Entry 1SA3 (X-ray diffraction, 1.95 A resolution); this record covers chains D and A of the 3 polymer chains in the assembly.

== Chain D ==
Molecule: 10-nt DNA strand
Sequence (10 nucleotides; each row starts with the number of its first residue):
    11 CCCCCGGGGG
Unresolved in the structure: 11

== Chain A ==
Name: Type II restriction enzyme MspI
Organism: Moraxella sp
Notes: EC 3.1.21.4
UniProt: P11405 (T2M1_MORSP); residue numbers follow UniProt; this construct covers 1-262
Sequence (262 residues; each row starts with the number of its first residue):
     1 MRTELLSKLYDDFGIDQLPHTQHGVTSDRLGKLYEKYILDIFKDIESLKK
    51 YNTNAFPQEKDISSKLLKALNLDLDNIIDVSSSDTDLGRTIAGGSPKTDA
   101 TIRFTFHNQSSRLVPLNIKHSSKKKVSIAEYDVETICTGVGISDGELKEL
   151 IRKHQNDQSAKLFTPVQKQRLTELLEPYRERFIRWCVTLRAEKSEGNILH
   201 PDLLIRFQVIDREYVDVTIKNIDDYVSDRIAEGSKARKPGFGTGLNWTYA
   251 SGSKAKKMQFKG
Metal / ion sites: Na+: Glu35, Asp84, Asp99
Reported in the primary citation:
  - binding site for the 10-nt DNA strand: Ser27, Ser127, Glu130, Gly252, Lys261
  - binding site for the 10-nt DNA strand (chain D): Asp28, Thr248, Tyr249, Ser251
  - catalytic residues: Asp99, Asn117 (proposed by the authors, not directly observed)
  - catalytic residues: Lys119

== Interface between chain D and chain A ==
Pairs across the interface (16):
  DC12(D) - Asn246(A)  base contact
  DC13(D) - Ser159(A)  phosphate contact
  DC13(D) - Ala160(A)  hydrogen bond to the phosphate
  DC13(D) - Lys161(A)  hydrogen bond to the phosphate
  DC13(D) - Thr248(A)  base contact
  DC14(D) - Ser159(A)  phosphate contact
  DC14(D) - Lys161(A)  salt bridge to the phosphate
  DC14(D) - Thr248(A)  hydrogen bond to the base
  DC14(D) - Tyr249(A)  base contact
  DC15(D) - Tyr249(A)  hydrogen bond to the base
  DC15(D) - Ser251(A)  base contact
  DC15(D) - Gln259(A)  hydrogen bond to the base
  DG16(D) - Ser251(A)  hydrogen bond to the base
  DG17(D) - Gly24(A)  phosphate contact
  DG18(D) - Val25(A)  phosphate contact
  DG18(D) - Asp28(A)  sugar contact
Other interface residues (no listed pair), chain A (15 interface residues in all): Gln22, His154, Gln158, Lys261

== Summary ==
Chain D and chain A form an interface of 7 and 15 residues respectively; the contacts include 6 hydrogen bonds
and 1 salt bridge. Polar pairs include DC14(D)-Thr248(A), DC15(D)-Tyr249(A) and DC15(D)-Gln259(A). From the
paper: catalytic residues Asp99(A), Asn117(A) and Lys119(A); a binding site for the 10-nt DNA strand at
Ser27(A), Ser127(A) and Glu130(A) among others.
Here chain D is a 10-nt DNA strand and chain A is Type II restriction enzyme MspI (Moraxella sp). Entry 1SA3
(An asymmetric complex of restriction endonuclease MspI on its palindromic DNA recognition site) was
determined by X-ray diffraction.
